Entry 1HBO (X-ray diffraction, 1.78 A resolution); this record covers chains A and F of the 6 polymer chains in the assembly.

Chain A:
Molecule: Methyl-coenzyme M reductase I alpha subunit
Organism: Methanothermobacter thermautotrophicus
Reference sequence: P11558 (MCRA_METTM); residues 2-550 here correspond to UniProt positions 1-549 (UniProt number = residue number - 1)
Chain sequence (549 residues; each row starts with the number of its first residue):
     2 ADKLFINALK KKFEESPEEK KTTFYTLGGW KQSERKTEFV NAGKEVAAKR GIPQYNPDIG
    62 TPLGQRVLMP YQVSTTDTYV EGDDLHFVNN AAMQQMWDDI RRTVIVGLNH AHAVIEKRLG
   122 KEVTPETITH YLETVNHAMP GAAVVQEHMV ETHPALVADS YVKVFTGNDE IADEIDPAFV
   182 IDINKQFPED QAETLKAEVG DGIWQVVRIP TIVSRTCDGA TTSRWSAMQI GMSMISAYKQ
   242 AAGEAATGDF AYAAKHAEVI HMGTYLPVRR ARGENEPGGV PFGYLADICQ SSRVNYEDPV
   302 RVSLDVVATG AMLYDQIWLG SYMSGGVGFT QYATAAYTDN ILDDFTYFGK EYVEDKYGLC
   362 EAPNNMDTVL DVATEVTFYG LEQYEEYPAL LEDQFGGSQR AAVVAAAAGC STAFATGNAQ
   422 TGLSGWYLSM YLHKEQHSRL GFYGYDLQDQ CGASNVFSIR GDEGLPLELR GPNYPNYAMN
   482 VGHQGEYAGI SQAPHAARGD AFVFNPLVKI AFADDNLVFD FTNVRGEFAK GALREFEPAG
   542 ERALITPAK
Unresolved in the structure: 550
Modified residues: His257 (n1-methylated histidine; MHS); Arg271 (5-methyl-arginine; AGM); Gln400 (2-methyl-glutamine; MGN); Gly445 (thioglycin; GL3); Cys452 (s-methylcysteine; SMC)
Differences from the reference sequence: modified residue (257, 271, 400, 445, 452)
Ion coordination: Na+ site 1: Lys11, Phe14; Na+ site 2: Ile60, Thr62; factor 430 Ni: Gln147 (together with 1-thioethanesulfonic acid); Na+ site 3 near Arg270 (its only coordinating residue here); Na+ site 4: Ala544, Thr547, Pro548
Small-molecule neighbours:
  - 1-thioethanesulfonic acid (COM): Tyr333, Phe443, Tyr444
  - factor 430 (F43), molecule 1: Ala144, Val145, Val146, Gln147, Met150, Val151, Met229, Gln230, Met233, Ile236, Ala243, Gly244
  - factor 430 (F43), molecule 2: Gly326, Gly327, Val328, Gly329, Phe330, Thr331, Gln332, Tyr333, Phe396, Gly397, Gly398, Gln400, Gly442, Phe443
  - Coenzyme B (TP7), molecule 1: Arg225, Lys256, His257
  - Coenzyme B (TP7), molecule 2: Arg270, Leu320, Met324, Ser325, Phe330, Phe443, Ala479, Met480, Asn481, Val482
  - Zn2+ (ZN): Arg102, Ser215, Arg216, Cys218
Curated features (UniProtKB/Swiss-Prot):
  - binding site (coenzyme B): Arg271

Chain F:
Molecule: Methyl-coenzyme M reductase I gamma subunit
Organism: Methanothermobacter thermautotrophicus
Reference sequence: P11562 (MCRG_METTM); residues 2-249 here correspond to UniProt positions 1-248 (UniProt number = residue number - 1)
Chain sequence (248 residues; row label = number of the first residue in the row):
     2 AQYYPGTTKV AQNRRNFCNP EYELEKLREI SDEDVVKILG HRAPGEEYPS VHPPLEEMDE
    62 PEDAIREMVE PIDGAKAGDR VRYIQFTDSM YFAPAQPYVR SRAYLCRYRG ADAGTLSGRQ
   122 IIETRERDLE KISKELLETE FFDPARSGVR GKSVHGHSLR LDEDGMMFDM LRRQIYNKDT
   182 GRVEMVKNQI GDELDEPVDL GEPLDEETLM EKTTIYRVDG EAYRDDVEAV EIMQRIHVLR
   242 SQGGFNLE
Unresolved in the structure: 249
Ion coordination: Mg2+ near Glu30 (its only coordinating residue here)
Small-molecule neighbours: factor 430 (F43): Leu117, Ser118, Gly119, Arg120, Lys153, Ser154, Val155, His156, Gly157, His158

Interface between chain A and chain F:
Contacting residue pairs - 20 pairs, chain A then chain F:
  Lys118(A) with Val52(F)
  Leu120(A) with Arg81(F), hydrogen bond (backbone-side chain); Arg83(F)
  Val146(A) with Ser154(F), hydrogen bond (backbone-side chain); Met171(F)
  Gln147(A) with Met171(F)
  Glu148(A) with His156(F); Phe169(F); Met171(F)
  Lys240(A) with Asp193(F), salt bridge
  Gln241(A) with Ile191(F)
  Ala242(A) with Tyr84(F), hydrophobic; Gly152(F)
  Ala243(A) with Arg120(F), hydrogen bond (backbone-side chain); Gly152(F), hydrogen bond (backbone-backbone); Lys153(F)
  Gly244(A) with Arg120(F), hydrogen bond (backbone-side chain)
  Glu245(A) with Arg83(F), salt bridge; Glu124(F)
  Ala246(A) with Glu124(F), hydrogen bond (backbone-side chain)
Interface residues without a listed pair, chain A (14 interface residues in all): Arg119, Gly121
Interface residues without a listed pair, chain F (15 interface residues in all): Ile122

Summary:
The interface between chain A and chain F involves 14 residues on one side and 15 on the other, with 6
hydrogen bonds and 2 salt bridges. Polar pairs include Lys240(A)-Asp193(F), Glu245(A)-Arg83(F) and
Leu120(A)-Arg81(F).
Chain A is Methyl-coenzyme M reductase I alpha subunit and chain F is Methyl-coenzyme M reductase I gamma
subunit, both from Methanothermobacter thermautotrophicus; the structure, Methyl-coenzyme M reductase
mcr-RED1-silent, was determined by X-ray diffraction together with 1HBM, 1HBN and 1HBU from the same study.
